6X6D - chains B and D of the 4 polymer chains in the assembly; structure by X-ray diffraction, 2.48 A resolution.

[Chain B]
Protein: Glucocorticoid receptor
Source organism: Homo sapiens
Reference sequence: P04150 (GCR_HUMAN), isoform P04150-10; residues 417-490 here correspond to UniProt positions 391-464 (UniProt number = residue number - 26)
Amino-acid sequence (74 residues; row label = number of the first residue in the row):
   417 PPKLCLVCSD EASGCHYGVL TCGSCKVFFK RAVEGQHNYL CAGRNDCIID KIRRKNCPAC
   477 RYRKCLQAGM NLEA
Unresolved in the structure: 417
Bound ions: Zn2+ site 1: Cys421, Cys424, Cys438, Cys441; Zn2+ site 2: Cys457, Cys463, Cys473, Cys476
Reported in the primary citation:
  - binding site for the 18-nt DNA strand: Val443, Arg447
  - binding site for the 18-nt DNA strand (chain D): Lys442, Arg447
  - conformationally variable residues: Arg447

[Chain D]
Molecule: 18-nt DNA strand
Sequence (18 nucleotides; row label = number of the first residue in the row):
     1 TCAGAACGCT CCGTTCTG

[How chain B and chain D interact]
Pairs across the interface - 12 pairs, chain B then chain D:
  Gly430(B) with DC2(D), phosphate contact
  Cys431(B) with DC2(D), hydrogen bond to the phosphate; DA3(D), phosphate contact
  His432(B) with DC2(D), sugar contact; DA3(D), salt bridge to the phosphate
  Tyr433(B) with DA3(D), hydrogen bond to the phosphate; DG4(D), hydrogen bond to the phosphate
  Lys442(B) with DA3(D), base contact; DG4(D), hydrogen bond to the base
  Lys446(B) with DG4(D), salt bridge to the phosphate
  Arg447(B) with DA6(D), base contact
  Ala490(B) with DA3(D), phosphate contact
Other interface residues (no listed pair), chain B (9 interface residues in all): Val443

[Overview]
9 residues of chain B and 4 residues of chain D are in contact, with 4 hydrogen bonds and 2 salt bridges.
Among the polar pairs are Lys442(B)-DG4(D), Cys431(B)-DC2(D) and Tyr433(B)-DA3(D). From the paper: a binding
site for the 18-nt DNA strand at Val443(B) and Arg447(B); a binding site for the 18-nt DNA strand (chain D) at
Lys442(B) and Arg447(B).
Here chain B is Glucocorticoid receptor (Homo sapiens) and chain D is an 18-nt DNA strand. Entry 6X6D
(Glucocorticoid Receptor DNA binding domain in complex with unmodified precursor for a modern recognition
element (pre-GBS)) was determined by X-ray diffraction (same publication as 6X6E).
